PDB entry 5JZI | X-ray diffraction, 2.50 A resolution | chains C and D of the 5 polymer chains in the assembly

Chain C:
Name: KLV peptide
Chain sequence (10 residues; each row starts with the number of its first residue):
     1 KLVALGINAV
Reported in the primary citation:
  - mutagenesis - K1A, G6A: decreased signaling
  - mutagenesis - K1A (Tm 64 degC): unchanged stability in response to A2
  - conformationally variable residues: Ala4 to Val10

Chain D:
Name: HCV1406 TCR alpha chain
Source organism: Homo sapiens
Chain sequence (211 residues; numbered 1 to 211; the number before each row is that of its first residue):
     1 MEFSMAQTVT QSQPEMSVQE AETVTLSCTY DTSESDYYLF WYKQPPSRQM ILVIRQEAYK
    61 QQNATENRFS VNFQKAAKSF SLKISDSQLG DAAMYFCAYG EDDKIIFGKG TRLHILPNIQ
   121 NPDPAVYQLR DSKSSDKSVC LFTDFDSQTN VSQSKDSDVY ITDKCVLDMR SMDFKSNSAV
   181 AWSNKSDFAC ANAFNNSIIP EDTFFPSPES S
Disordered / not traced: 65, 209-211
Disulfides: Cys28-Cys97

Interface between chain C and chain D:
Pairs across the interface (11):
  Lys1(C) with Ser33(D), hydrogen bond (side chain-backbone); Glu34(D)
  Ala4(C) with Glu34(D); Asp36(D); Glu101(D); Asp102(D), hydrogen bond (backbone-backbone)
  Leu5(C) with Tyr37(D), hydrophobic; Tyr38(D); Asp102(D)
  Gly6(C) with Asp102(D), hydrogen bond (backbone-side chain)
  Ile7(C) with Asp102(D), hydrogen bond (backbone-side chain)
Also at the interface, not in a pair above, chain C (6 interface residues in all): Val3
Also at the interface, not in a pair above, chain D (9 interface residues in all): Tyr59, Gly100
From the paper, about this interface:
  - residue pairs: Lys1(C)-Glu34(D), Ser33(D)-Lys1(C) (hydrogen bond), Asp102(D)-Gly6(C) (backbone contact), Asp102(D)-Ile7(C) (backbone contact)

Overview:
6 residues of chain C face 9 of chain D across their interface, with 4 hydrogen bonds. Polar contacts include
Lys1(C)-Ser33(D), Gly6(C)-Asp102(D) and Ile7(C)-Asp102(D). The authors report a contact between Lys1(C) and
Glu34(D); a hydrogen bond between Ser33(D) and Lys1(C); backbone contacts between Asp102(D) and Gly6(C) and
Asp102(D) and Ile7(C). From the paper: K1A and G6A of chain C reduce signaling; conformational variability at
Ala4(C).
Chain C is KLV peptide and chain D is HCV1406 TCR alpha chain (Homo sapiens); the structure, Crystal structure
of 1406 TCR bound to HLA-A2 with HCV 1406-1415 antigen peptide, was determined by X-ray diffraction.
